Entry 3NGY (X-ray diffraction, 2.20 A resolution); this record covers chains A and B.

== Chain A (and B) ==
Protein: Ribonuclease T
Source organism: Escherichia coli
Notes: EC 3.1.13.-; chain B of this document is another copy of the same molecule, construct and numbering; everything in this record applies to it too
UniProt: P30014 (RNT_ECOLI); numbering as in UniProt (aligned over 1-215)
Amino-acid sequence (235 residues; numbered -19 to 215; the number before each row is that of its first residue; numbers below 1 keep their minus sign (Met-19 is residue -19)):
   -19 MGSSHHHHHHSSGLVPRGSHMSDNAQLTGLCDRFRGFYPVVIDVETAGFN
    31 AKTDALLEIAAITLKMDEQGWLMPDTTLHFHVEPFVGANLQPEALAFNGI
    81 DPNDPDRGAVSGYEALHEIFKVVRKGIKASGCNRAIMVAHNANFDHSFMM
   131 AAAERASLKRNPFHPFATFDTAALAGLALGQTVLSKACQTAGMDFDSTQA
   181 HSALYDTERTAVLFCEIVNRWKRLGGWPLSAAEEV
Not modelled in the structure: -19 to 8, 213-215 (chain B: -19 to 7, 210-215)
Disulfide bonds: Cys11-Cys112
Differences from the reference sequence: expression tag (-19 to 0); engineered mutation Gly92 (Glu in P30014)
Ligand contacts: Co2+ (CO): Leu36, Val62, Phe65, Gly92, Ala132, Arg135
Curated features (UniProtKB/Swiss-Prot):
  - active site: His181 (Proton donor/acceptor)
  - binding site (Mg(2+)): Asp23, Glu25, His181, Asp186
  - site (Important for substrate binding and specificity): Phe29, Glu73, Phe77, Phe124, Phe146
  - mutagenesis: Arg13 (R13A: Strongly reduces affinity for RNA. Nearly abolishes enzyme activity), Arg15 (R15A: Strongly reduces affinity for RNA), Asp23 (D23A: Nearly abolishes enzyme activity), Glu25 (E25A: Nearly abolishes enzyme activity), Phe29 (F29A: Abolishes enzyme activity; when associated with A-73 and A-77), Glu73 (E73A: Reduces enzyme activity. Abolishes enzyme activity; when associated with A-29 and A-77), Phe77 (F77A: Abolishes enzyme activity; when associated with A-29 and A-73), Lys108 (K108A: Strongly reduces affinity for RNA), Arg114 (R114A: Strongly reduces affinity for RNA), Phe124 (F124A: Abolishes enzyme activity; when associated with A-146), Lys139 (K139A: Reduces affinity for RNA), Phe146 (F146A: Abolishes enzyme activity; when associated with A-124), 3 further mutagenesis entries in UniProt
From the paper describing this entry:
  - catalytic residues: Asp23, His181
  - specificity-determining residues: Phe29, Glu73, Phe77, Phe124, Phe146
  - mutagenesis - E73A: decreased catalytic activity
  - mutagenesis - E73A: unchanged binding to ssDNA
  - mutagenesis - E73A: unchanged growth
  - mutagenesis - F29A/E73A/F77A, F124A/F146A: abolished catalytic activity
  - mutagenesis - D23A/H181A/D186A, E25A/H181A/D186A, F29A/E73A/F77A, F124A/F146A: decreased growth

== Interface between chain A and chain B ==
Residue-residue contacts (58; chain A residue first):
  Arg13(A) - Gly156(B)  hydrogen bond (side chain-backbone)
  Arg13(A) - Leu157(B)  hydrogen bond (side chain-backbone)
  Arg13(A) - Gly160(B)
  Phe14(A) - Gly156(B)
  Phe14(A) - Gly160(B)
  Arg15(A) - Gly160(B)
  Arg15(A) - Gln161(B)
  Phe17(A) - Thr162(B)
  Phe29(A) - Phe146(B)  hydrophobic
  Asn123(A) - Asn123(B)
  Phe146(A) - Asn121(B)
  Thr148(A) - Asp150(B)
  Thr148(A) - Ala153(B)
  Phe149(A) - Ala153(B)  hydrophobic
  Phe149(A) - Thr162(B)
  Asp150(A) - Thr148(B)
  Asp150(A) - Ala153(B)
  Ala153(A) - Thr148(B)
  Ala153(A) - Phe149(B)  hydrophobic
  Ala153(A) - Leu154(B)
  Leu154(A) - Ala153(B)
  Leu154(A) - Leu154(B)  hydrophobic
  Gly156(A) - Arg13(B)  hydrogen bond (backbone-side chain)
  Gly156(A) - Phe14(B)
  Leu157(A) - Arg13(B)  hydrogen bond (backbone-side chain)
  Leu157(A) - Leu154(B)  hydrophobic
  Leu157(A) - Leu157(B)  hydrophobic
  Leu157(A) - Ile197(B)  hydrophobic
  Leu157(A) - Val198(B)  hydrophobic
  Leu157(A) - Trp201(B)  hydrophobic
  Ala158(A) - Trp201(B)  hydrophobic
  Ala158(A) - Leu209(B)
  Leu159(A) - Trp207(B)
  Leu159(A) - Leu209(B)
  Gly160(A) - Arg13(B)
  Gly160(A) - Arg15(B)
  Gly160(A) - Trp207(B)
  Gln161(A) - Arg15(B)  hydrogen bond
  Thr162(A) - Phe17(B)
  Thr162(A) - Phe149(B)
  Ile197(A) - Leu157(B)  hydrophobic
  Val198(A) - Leu157(B)  hydrophobic
  Trp201(A) - Leu157(B)
  Trp201(A) - Ala158(B)  hydrogen bond (side chain-backbone)
  Trp201(A) - Arg200(B)
  Trp201(A) - Trp201(B)  hydrophobic
  Trp201(A) - Leu204(B)  hydrophobic
  Leu204(A) - Leu204(B)
  Leu204(A) - Gly205(B)
  Leu204(A) - Gly206(B)
  Gly205(A) - Leu204(B)
  Gly206(A) - Leu204(B)
  Trp207(A) - Leu159(B)
  Trp207(A) - Gly160(B)
  Leu209(A) - Ala158(B)
  Leu209(A) - Leu159(B)
  Leu209(A) - Thr170(B)
  Leu209(A) - Arg200(B)
Other interface residues (no listed pair), chain A (32 interface residues in all): Ala147, Ala152, Lys166, Thr170, Arg200
Other interface residues (no listed pair), chain B (30 interface residues in all): Ala152

== Summary ==
The interface between chain A and chain B involves 32 residues on one side and 30 on the other, with 6
hydrogen bonds. Polar contacts include Arg13(A)-Gly156(B), Arg13(A)-Leu157(B) and Gln161(A)-Arg15(B). The
paper reports catalytic residues Asp23(A) and His181(A); D23A/H181A/D186A, E25A/H181A/D186A and F29A/E73A/F77A
of chain A, among others, reduce growth; 5 substitutions were tested in all.
Chain A and chain B are both Ribonuclease T (Escherichia coli); the structure, Crystal structure of RNase T
(E92G mutant), was determined by X-ray diffraction (same publication as 3NGZ, 3NH0, 3NH1 and 3NH2).
